PDB entry 8EY5 | X-ray diffraction, 3.10 A resolution | chain A

Chain A:
Name: Serum albumin
Source organism: Homo sapiens
Reference sequence: P02768 (ALBU_HUMAN); residues 1-585 here correspond to UniProt positions 25-609 (UniProt number = residue number + 24)
Chain sequence (585 residues; numbered 1 to 585; the number before each row is that of its first residue):
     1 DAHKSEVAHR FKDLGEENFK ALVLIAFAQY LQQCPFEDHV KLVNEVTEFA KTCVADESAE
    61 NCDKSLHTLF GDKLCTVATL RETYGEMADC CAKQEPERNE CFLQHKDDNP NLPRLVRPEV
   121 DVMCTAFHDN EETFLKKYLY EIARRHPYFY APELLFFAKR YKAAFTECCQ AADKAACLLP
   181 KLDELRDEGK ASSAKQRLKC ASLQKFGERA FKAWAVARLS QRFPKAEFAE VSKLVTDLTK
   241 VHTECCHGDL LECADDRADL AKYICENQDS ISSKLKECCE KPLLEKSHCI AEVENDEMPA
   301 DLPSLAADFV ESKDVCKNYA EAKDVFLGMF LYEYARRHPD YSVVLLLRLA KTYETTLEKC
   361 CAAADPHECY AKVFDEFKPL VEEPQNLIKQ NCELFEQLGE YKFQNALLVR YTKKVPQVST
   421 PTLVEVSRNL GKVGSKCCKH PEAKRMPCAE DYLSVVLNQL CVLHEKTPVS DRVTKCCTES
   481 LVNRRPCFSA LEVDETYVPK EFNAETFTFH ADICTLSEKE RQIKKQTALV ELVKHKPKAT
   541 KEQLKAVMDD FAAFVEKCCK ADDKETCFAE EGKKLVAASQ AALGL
Disordered / not traced: 585
Curated features (UniProtKB/Swiss-Prot):
  - binding site (Cu cation): His-3
  - binding site (Ca(2+)): Glu-6, Asp-13, Glu-244, Asp-249, Glu-252, Asp-255, Asp-259
  - binding site (Zn(2+)): His-67, His-247, Asp-249
  - binding site ((4Z,15Z)-bilirubin IXalpha): Lys-240
  - site: Lys-4 (Not glycated), Lys-20 (Not glycated), Lys-41 (Not glycated), Lys-64 (Not glycated), Lys-73 (Not glycated), Lys-93 (Not glycated), Lys-106 (Not glycated), Lys-136 (Not glycated), Lys-159 (Not glycated), Lys-174 (Not glycated), Lys-181 (Not glycated), Lys-190 (Not glycated), Lys-195 (Not glycated), Lys-199 (Aspirin-acetylated lysine), Lys-205 (Not glycated), Lys-212 (Not glycated), Lys-240 (Not glycated), Lys-262 (Not glycated), Lys-274 (Not glycated), Lys-286 (Not glycated) and 18 more in UniProt
  - modified residue: Ser-5 (Phosphoserine), Ser-58 (Phosphoserine), Ser-65 (Phosphoserine), Thr-83 (Phosphothreonine), Lys-205 (N6-succinyllysine), Ser-273 (Phosphoserine), Ser-419 (Phosphoserine), Thr-420 (Phosphothreonine), Thr-422 (Phosphothreonine), Lys-436 (N6-succinyllysine), Ser-489 (Phosphoserine), Lys-519 (N6-succinyllysine), Lys-534 (N6-methyllysine), Lys-564 (N6-succinyllysine)
  - glycosylation: Lys-12 (N-linked (Glc) (glycation) lysine), Lys-51 (N-linked (Glc) (glycation) lysine), Lys-137 (N-linked (Glc) (glycation) lysine), Lys-162 (N-linked (Glc) (glycation) lysine), Lys-199 (N-linked (Glc) (glycation) lysine), Lys-225 (N-linked (Glc) (glycation) lysine), Lys-233 (N-linked (Glc) (glycation) lysine), Lys-276 (N-linked (Glc) (glycation) lysine), Lys-281 (N-linked (Glc) (glycation) lysine), Lys-313 (N-linked (Glc) (glycation) lysine), Lys-317 (N-linked (Glc) (glycation) lysine), Asn-318 (N-linked (GlcNAc...) asparagine), Lys-323 (N-linked (Glc) (glycation) lysine), Lys-351 (N-linked (Glc) (glycation) lysine), Lys-378 (N-linked (Glc) (glycation) lysine), Lys-413 (N-linked (Glc) (glycation) lysine), Lys-439 (N-linked (Glc) (glycation) lysine), Lys-444 (N-linked (Glc) (glycation) lysine), Asp-494 (N-linked (GlcNAc...) asparagine), Lys-525 (N-linked (Glc) (glycation) lysine) and 4 more in UniProt
Disulfide bonds: Cys-53/Cys-62, Cys-75/Cys-91, Cys-90/Cys-101, Cys-124/Cys-169, Cys-168/Cys-177, Cys-200/Cys-246, Cys-245/Cys-253, Cys-265/Cys-279, Cys-278/Cys-289, Cys-316/Cys-361, Cys-360/Cys-369, Cys-392/Cys-438, Cys-437/Cys-448, Cys-461/Cys-477, Cys-476/Cys-487, Cys-514/Cys-559, Cys-558/Cys-567
Metal / ion sites: Co2+ site 1: His-9, Asp-13; Co2+ site 2 near His-128 (its only coordinating residue here); Co2+ site 3 near Asp-256 (its only coordinating residue here); Co2+ site 4: His-288, Glu-292
What the authors report for this chain:
  - Co2+ coordination: His-9, Asp-13, His-128, Asp-256, His-288, Glu-292, His-440
  - conformationally variable residues (domain motion): His-9, Asp-13
  - contacts within the chain: Asn-99/Asp-249 (hydrogen bond), His-67/Asp-249
  - mutagenesis - H3A, H9A, H9A/H67A, H67A, H247A: decreased binding to Co2+

Overview:
The Co2+ site 1 is built by His-9 and Asp-13. UniProt lists Cu cation-binding residue His-3, 7 Ca2+-binding
residues, 3 Zn2+-binding residues and (4Z,15Z)-bilirubin IXalpha-binding residue Lys-240. From the paper: H3A,
H9A and H9A/H67A, among others, reduce binding to Co2+; Co2+ coordination by His-9, Asp-13 and His-128 among
others; 5 substitutions were tested in all.
Chain A is Serum albumin (Homo sapiens); the structure, Human Serum Albumin with Cobalt (II) and Myristic Acid
- crystal 3, was determined by X-ray diffraction together with 8EW4, 8EW7 and 7MBL from the same study.
